Entry 4DSI (X-ray diffraction, 2.05 A resolution); this record covers chains A and C of the 3 polymer chains in the assembly.

[Chain A]
Protein: DNA polymerase
Source organism: Geobacillus stearothermophilus
Notes: EC 2.7.7.7
UniProt: D9N168 (D9N168_GEOSE); residues 298-876 here correspond to UniProt positions 1-579 (UniProt number = residue number - 297)
Sequence (581 residues; row label = number of the first residue in the row):
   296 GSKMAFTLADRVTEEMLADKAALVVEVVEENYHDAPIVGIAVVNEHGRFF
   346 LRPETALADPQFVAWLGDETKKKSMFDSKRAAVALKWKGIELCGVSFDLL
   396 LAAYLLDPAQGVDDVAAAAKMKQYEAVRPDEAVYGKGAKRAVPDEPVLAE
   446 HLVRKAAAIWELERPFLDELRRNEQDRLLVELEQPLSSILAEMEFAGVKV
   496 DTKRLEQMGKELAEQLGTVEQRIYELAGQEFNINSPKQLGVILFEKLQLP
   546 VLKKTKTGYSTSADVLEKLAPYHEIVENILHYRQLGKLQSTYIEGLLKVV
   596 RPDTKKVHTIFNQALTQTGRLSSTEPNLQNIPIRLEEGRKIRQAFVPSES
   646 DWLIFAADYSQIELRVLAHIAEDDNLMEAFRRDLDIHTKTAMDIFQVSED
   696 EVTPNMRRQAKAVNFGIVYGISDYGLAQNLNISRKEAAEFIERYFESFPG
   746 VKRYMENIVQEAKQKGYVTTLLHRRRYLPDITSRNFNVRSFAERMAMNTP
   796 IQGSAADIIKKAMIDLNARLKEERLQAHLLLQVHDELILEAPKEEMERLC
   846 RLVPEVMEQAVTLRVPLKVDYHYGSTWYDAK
Differences from the reference sequence: expression tag (296-297); engineered mutation Asp598 (Ala301 in D9N168), Val713 (Pro416 in D9N168)

[Chain C]
Molecule: Se-dGTP
Sequence (9 nucleotides; row label = number of the first residue in the row):
     1 CCTGACTCG
Bound ions: Ca2+ near DC8 (its only coordinating residue here)

[Chain A / chain C interface]
Contacting residue pairs (37; chain A residue first):
  Asn527(A) - DC8(C)  hydrogen bond to the phosphate
  Asn529(A) - DT7(C)  phosphate contact
  Asn529(A) - DC8(C)  sugar contact
  Ser530(A) - DC8(C)  hydrogen bond to the phosphate
  Ser530(A) - DG9(C)  hydrogen bond to the phosphate
  Lys532(A) - DG9(C)  phosphate contact
  Gln533(A) - DG9(C)  hydrogen bond to the phosphate
  Lys582(A) - DG4(C)  base contact
  Ser585(A) - DC6(C)  hydrogen bond to the phosphate
  Ser585(A) - DT7(C)  phosphate contact
  Thr586(A) - DC6(C)  hydrogen bond to the sugar
  Gly590(A) - DC6(C)  phosphate contact
  Asn607(A) - DG4(C)  phosphate contact
  Leu610(A) - DT3(C)  phosphate contact
  Leu610(A) - DG4(C)  phosphate contact
  Thr611(A) - DT3(C)  phosphate contact
  Gln612(A) - DC2(C)  phosphate contact
  Gln612(A) - DT3(C)  hydrogen bond to the phosphate
  Thr613(A) - DC2(C)  sugar contact
  Arg615(A) - DC2(C)  hydrogen bond to the base
  Ser617(A) - DT3(C)  phosphate contact
  Ser617(A) - DG4(C)  hydrogen bond to the phosphate
  Ser618(A) - DG4(C)  sugar contact
  Thr619(A) - DG4(C)  sugar contact
  Thr619(A) - DA5(C)  phosphate contact
  Glu620(A) - DA5(C)  hydrogen bond to the phosphate
  Asn622(A) - DG4(C)  hydrogen bond to the sugar
  Asn622(A) - DA5(C)  sugar contact
  Tyr714(A) - DC1(C)  stacking on the base
  Arg771(A) - DC2(C)  salt bridge to the phosphate
  Phe786(A) - DC1(C)  phosphate contact
  Arg789(A) - DC1(C)  sugar contact
  Met790(A) - DC1(C)  phosphate contact
  Met790(A) - DC2(C)  phosphate contact
  Asn793(A) - DC1(C)  sugar contact
  Gln797(A) - DC1(C)  base contact
  Gln797(A) - DC2(C)  hydrogen bond to the sugar
Interface residues without a listed pair, chain A (29 interface residues in all): Asn625, Phe710

[Summary]
Chain A and chain C form an interface of 29 and 9 residues respectively, with 12 hydrogen bonds, 1 salt bridge
and 1 aromatic stacking contact. Polar pairs include Arg615(A)-DC2(C), Thr586(A)-DC6(C) and Asn622(A)-DG4(C).
Here chain A is DNA polymerase (Geobacillus stearothermophilus) and chain C is Se-dGTP. Entry 4DSI (Crystal
structure of fragment DNA polymerase I from Bacillus stearothermophilus with duplex DNA, Se-dGTP and Calcium)
was determined by X-ray diffraction.
